Entry 1X99 (X-ray diffraction, 1.40 A resolution); this record covers chains A and B.

Chain A (and B):
Protein: lectin
Source organism: Xerocomus chrysenteron
Notes: chain B of this document is another copy of the same molecule, construct and numbering; everything in this record applies to it too
UniProt: Q8WZC9 (Q8WZC9_9HOMO); residues 3-145 here correspond to UniProt positions 1-143 (UniProt number = residue number - 2)
Sequence (145 residues; row label = number of the first residue in the row):
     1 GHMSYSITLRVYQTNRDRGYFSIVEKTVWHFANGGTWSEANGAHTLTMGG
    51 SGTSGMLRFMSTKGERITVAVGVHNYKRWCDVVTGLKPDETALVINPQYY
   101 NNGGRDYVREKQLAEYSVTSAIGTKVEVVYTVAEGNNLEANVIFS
Modified positions: Mse3, Mse48, Mse56, Mse60 (selenomethionine; parent Met)
Construct notes: cloning artifact (1-2); modified residue (3); engineered mutation Mse48 (Gln46 in Q8WZC9), Mse56 (Val54 in Q8WZC9), Mse60 (Leu58 in Q8WZC9)

How chain A and chain B interact:
Residue-residue contacts - 35 pairs, chain A then chain B:
  I23(A) - W37(B)
  V24(A) - T36(B)
  V24(A) - W37(B)  hydrogen bond (backbone-backbone)
  E25(A) - K26(B)
  E25(A) - T27(B)
  E25(A) - V28(B)  hydrogen bond (side chain-backbone)
  K26(A) - E25(B)
  K26(A) - K26(B)  hydrogen bond (backbone-backbone)
  T27(A) - E25(B)
  V28(A) - E25(B)  hydrogen bond (backbone-side chain)
  V28(A) - T91(B)  hydrogen bond (backbone-side chain)
  V28(A) - L93(B)
  W29(A) - L93(B)  hydrophobic
  H30(A) - D89(B)
  H30(A) - V94(B)
  N33(A) - P88(B)
  N33(A) - D89(B)
  G34(A) - P88(B)
  G34(A) - D89(B)
  G35(A) - R58(B)  hydrogen bond (backbone-side chain)
  T36(A) - V24(B)
  W37(A) - I23(B)
  W37(A) - V24(B)  hydrogen bond (backbone-backbone)
  R58(A) - G35(B)  hydrogen bond (side chain-backbone)
  P88(A) - N33(B)
  P88(A) - G34(B)
  D89(A) - H30(B)
  D89(A) - N33(B)
  D89(A) - G34(B)
  T91(A) - V28(B)  hydrogen bond (side chain-backbone)
  L93(A) - V28(B)
  L93(A) - W29(B)  hydrophobic
  L93(A) - N96(B)
  V94(A) - H30(B)
  N96(A) - L93(B)
Interface residues without a listed pair, chain A (22 interface residues in all): Mse60, P97
Interface residues without a listed pair, chain B (22 interface residues in all): Mse60, P97

Summary:
Chain A and chain B each contribute 22 residues to their interface; the contacts include 9 hydrogen bonds.
Polar contacts include E25(A)-V28(B), V28(A)-T91(B) and G35(A)-R58(B).
Both chains are lectin (Xerocomus chrysenteron). Entry 1X99 (X-ray crystal structure of Xerocomus chrysenteron
lectin XCL at 1.4 Angstroms resolution, mutated at Q46M, V54M ...) was determined by X-ray diffraction (same
publication as 1XI0).
